PDB entry 8AVZ | X-ray diffraction, 1.96 A resolution | chains A and C

== Chain A (and C) ==
Protein: Polyketide biosynthesis acyltransferase homolog PksD
Source organism: Bacillus subtilis subsp. subtilis str. 168
Notes: EC 2.3.1.-; chain C of this document is another copy of the same molecule, construct and numbering; everything in this record applies to it too
Reference sequence: O34877 (PKSD_BACSU); residues 1-324 here = UniProt positions 1-324
Sequence (327 residues; numbered -2 to 324; the number before each row is that of its first residue; numbers below 1 keep their minus sign (Gly-2 is residue -2)):
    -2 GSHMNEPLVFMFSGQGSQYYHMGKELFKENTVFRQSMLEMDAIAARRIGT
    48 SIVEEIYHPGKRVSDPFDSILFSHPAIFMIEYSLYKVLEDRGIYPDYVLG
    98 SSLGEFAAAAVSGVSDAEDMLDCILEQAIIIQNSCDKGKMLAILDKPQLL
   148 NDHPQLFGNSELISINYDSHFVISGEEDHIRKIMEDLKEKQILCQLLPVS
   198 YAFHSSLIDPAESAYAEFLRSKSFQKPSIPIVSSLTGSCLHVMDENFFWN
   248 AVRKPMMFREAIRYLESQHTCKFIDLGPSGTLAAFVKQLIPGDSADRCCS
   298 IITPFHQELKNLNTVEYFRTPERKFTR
Disordered / not traced: -2 to 1, 319-324 (chain C: -2 to 1, 317-324)
Sequence notes: expression tag (-2 to 0)
Modified / non-standard residues: Mse1 (selenomethionine); Mse8, Mse19, Mse34, Mse37, Mse76, Mse117, Mse137, Mse181, Mse240, Mse253, Mse254 (selenomethionine; parent Met)
Bound ions: Zn2+: Cys236, His238 (shared with Cys236(C), His238(C) of chain C)
Swiss-Prot annotation at these positions:
  - active site: Ser99
What the authors report for this chain:
  - Zn2+ coordination: Cys236, His238
  - catalytic residues: Gln12, Ser99, His201
  - contacts within the chain: Gln12-Ser70 (hydrogen bond), Gln15-Phe64, Tyr17-Asp62, Tyr17-Val60, Asp65-Ser197 (water-mediated contact), Ile67-Phe200 (hydrophobic contact), His71-Phe200 (hydrophobic contact), Gln12-His71 (hydrogen bond), His71-Gln124 (hydrogen bond), Ser99-His201, Ile128-Phe200 (hydrophobic contact), Mse137-Phe200 (hydrophobic contact), Val196-Phe200 (hydrophobic contact), Tyr198-Phe200 (hydrophobic contact), Phe200-His201 (hydrophobic contact), Phe200-Ile205 (hydrophobic contact), Phe200-Val249
  - catalytic residues: Leu100 (from molecular simulation)
  - specificity-determining residues: Gln12, Gln124, Phe200, Val249
  - mutagenesis - S99A, H201N: abolished catalytic activity on acetyl thioester group
  - mutagenesis - S98A, S98H, D290A: unchanged catalytic activity
  - mutagenesis - Q124A: abolished catalytic activity on acetyl-PksJ ACP4 domain
  - mutagenesis - F200A: abolished expression
  - mutagenesis - Q188A, K284A, F302A, Q304A: decreased catalytic activity
  - self-association interface (contacts with another copy of this molecule); pairs are residue here / residue on that copy: Cys236-Cys236
  - mutagenesis - H71A, V249A: abolished catalytic activity on acyl-ACP substrates

== How chain A and chain C interact ==
Pairs across the interface (19):
  Asp93(A) - Lys223(C)  salt bridge
  Tyr94(A) - Val239(C)
  Pro227(A) - His238(C)
  Cys236(A) - Cys236(C)  hydrophobic
  Cys236(A) - His238(C)  hydrogen bond
  Cys236(A) - Tyr261(C)  hydrogen bond (backbone-side chain)
  Leu237(A) - Gln265(C)
  His238(A) - Tyr94(C)  hydrogen bond
  His238(A) - Cys236(C)
  His238(A) - His238(C)  hydrogen bond
  His238(A) - Tyr261(C)  hydrogen bond
  His238(A) - Gln265(C)  hydrogen bond (backbone-side chain)
  Val239(A) - Gln265(C)  hydrogen bond (backbone-side chain)
  Val239(A) - His266(C)
  Tyr261(A) - Ser235(C)  hydrogen bond
  Tyr261(A) - Cys236(C)  hydrogen bond
  Gln265(A) - Thr233(C)
  Gln265(A) - Ser235(C)  hydrogen bond
  Gln265(A) - Cys236(C)
Interface residues without a listed pair, chain A (12 interface residues in all): Pro4, Ser235, His266

== Summary ==
12 residues of chain A and 10 residues of chain C are in contact; the contacts include 10 hydrogen bonds and 1
salt bridge. Polar pairs include Asp93(A)-Lys223(C), Cys236(A)-His238(C) and Cys236(A)-Tyr261(C). From the
paper: catalytic residues Gln12(A), Ser99(A) and His201(A) among others; Q188A, K284A and F302A of chain A,
among others, reduce catalytic activity; 13 substitutions were tested in all.
Chain A and chain C are both Polyketide biosynthesis acyltransferase homolog PksD (Bacillus subtilis subsp.
subtilis str. 168); the structure, Crystal structure of PksD, the trans-acting acyl hydrolase domain from the
bacillaene trans-AT PKS (SeMet derivative), was determined by X-ray diffraction (same publication as 8AW0).
